Entry 6W5K (X-ray diffraction, 1.95 A resolution); this record covers chain A.

# Chain A
Protein: 3C-like protease
From: Norwalk virus (strain GI/Human/United States/Norwalk/1968)
Notes: EC 3.6.1.15, 3.4.22.66, 2.7.7.48
UniProtKB: Q83883 (POLG_NVN68); residues 1-181 here correspond to UniProt positions 1101-1281 (UniProt number = residue number + 1100)
Chain sequence (187 residues; row label = number of the first residue in the row; numbers below 1 keep their minus sign (His-5 is residue -5)):
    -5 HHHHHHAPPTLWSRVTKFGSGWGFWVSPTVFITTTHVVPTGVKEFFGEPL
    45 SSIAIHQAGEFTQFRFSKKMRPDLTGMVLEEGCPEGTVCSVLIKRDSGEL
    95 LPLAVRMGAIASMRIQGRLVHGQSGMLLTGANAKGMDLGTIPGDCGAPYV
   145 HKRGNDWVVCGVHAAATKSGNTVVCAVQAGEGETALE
Disordered / not traced: -5 to -1, 35, 46, 78, 123-131, 149-150, 164, 173-181
Differences from the reference sequence: expression tag (-5 to 0)
Curated features (UniProtKB/Swiss-Prot):
  - active site (For 3CLpro activity): His30, Glu54, Cys139
  - site: Glu181 (Cleavage)
Glycans and other covalent adducts: compound TKV linked to Cys139
Ligand contacts: TKV (N~2~-{[2-(3-chlorophenyl)-2-methylpropoxy]carbonyl}-N-{(1R,2S)-1-hydroxy-3-[(3S)-2-oxopyrrolidin-3-yl]-1-sulfanylpropan-2-yl}-L-leucinamide): His30, Val31, Ile109, Gln110, Arg112, Val114, Thr134, Ile135, Pro136, Gly137, His157, Ala158, Ala159, Ala160, Lys162

# Overview
Covalently linked compound TKV: at Cys139. Curated annotation (UniProt) lists 3 active-site residues.
Chain A is 3C-like protease (Norwalk virus (strain GI/Human/United States/Norwalk/1968)); the structure, 1.95
A resolution structure of Norovirus 3CL protease in complex with inhibitor 5g, was determined by X-ray
diffraction together with 6W5H, 6W5J and 6W5L from the same study.
